PDB entry 7Y3C | X-ray diffraction, 1.71 A resolution | chain A

[Chain A]
Molecule: E3 ubiquitin-protein ligase TRIM7, TRIM7-RACO-1
Source organism: Homo sapiens
Notes: EC 2.3.2.27
Reference sequence: Q9C029 (TRIM7_HUMAN); residue numbers follow UniProt; this construct covers 338-511
Sequence (194 residues; numbered 338 to 531; the number before each row is that of its first residue):
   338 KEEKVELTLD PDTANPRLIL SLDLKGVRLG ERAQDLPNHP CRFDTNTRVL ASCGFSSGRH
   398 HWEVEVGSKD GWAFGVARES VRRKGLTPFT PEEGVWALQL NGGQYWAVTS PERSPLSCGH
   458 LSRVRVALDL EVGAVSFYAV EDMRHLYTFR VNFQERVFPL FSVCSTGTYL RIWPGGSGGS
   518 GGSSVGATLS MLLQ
Not modelled in the structure: 338-342, 512-520
Construct notes: linker (512-520)
Swiss-Prot annotation at these positions:
  - mutagenesis: Asn383 (N383A: Complete loss of substrate binding), Arg385 (R385A: Complete loss of substrate binding), Leu423 (L423A: Complete loss of interaction with GYG1), Phe426 (F426A: Complete loss of substrate binding), Gln436 (Q436A: Complete loss of substrate binding), Ser499 (S499A: Complete loss of interaction with GYG1), Cys501 (C501A: Complete loss of interaction with GYG1)

[Summary]
Curated annotation (UniProt) lists 7 mutagenesis sites.
Chain A is E3 ubiquitin-protein ligase TRIM7, TRIM7-RACO-1 (Homo sapiens); the structure, Crystal structure of
TRIM7 bound to RACO-1, was determined by X-ray diffraction, deposited together with 7Y3A and 7Y3B.
